8PIN - chains D and B of the 7 polymer chains in the assembly; structure by X-ray diffraction, 3.19 A resolution.

# Chain D (and B)
Protein: D-3-phosphoglycerate dehydrogenase 2
Organism: Saccharomyces cerevisiae
Notes: EC 1.1.1.95, 1.1.1.399; chain B of this document is another copy of the same molecule, construct and numbering; everything in this record applies to it too
Reference sequence: P40510 (SER33_YEAST); residues 46-469 here = UniProt positions 46-469
Chain sequence (424 residues; row label = number of the first residue in the row):
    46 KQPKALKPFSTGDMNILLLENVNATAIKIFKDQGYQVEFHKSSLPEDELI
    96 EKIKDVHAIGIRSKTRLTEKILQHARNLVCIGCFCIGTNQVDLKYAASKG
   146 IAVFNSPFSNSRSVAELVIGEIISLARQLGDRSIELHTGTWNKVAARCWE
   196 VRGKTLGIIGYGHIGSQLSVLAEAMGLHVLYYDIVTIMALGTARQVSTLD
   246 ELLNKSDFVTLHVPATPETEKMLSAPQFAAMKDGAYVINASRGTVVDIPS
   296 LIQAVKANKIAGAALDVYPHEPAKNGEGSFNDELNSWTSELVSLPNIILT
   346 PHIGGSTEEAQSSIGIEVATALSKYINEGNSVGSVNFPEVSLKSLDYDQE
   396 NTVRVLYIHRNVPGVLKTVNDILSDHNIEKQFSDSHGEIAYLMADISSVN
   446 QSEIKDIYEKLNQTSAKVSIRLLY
Not modelled in the structure: 46-47 (chain B: 101-102)
Curated features (UniProtKB/Swiss-Prot):
  - active site: Arg287, Glu316, His347 (Proton donor)
  - binding site (NAD(+)): His208, Ile209, Asp228, Ala285 to Arg287, Asp311, His347 to Gly350
Ligand contacts:
  - NAD (nicotinamide-adenine-dinucleotide): Phe153, Asn155, Val159, Ile204, Gly205, Tyr206, Gly207, His208, Ile209, Gly210, Tyr227, Asp228, Ile229, Val230, Ile232, His257, Val258, Pro259, Thr261, Glu263, Thr264, Met267, Ala285, Ser286, Arg287, Asp311, Val312, His347, Ile348, Gly349, Gly350
  - hydrogenphosphate ion (PI): His404, Asn406, Val407, Pro408, Gly409, Val410, Leu411

# Chain D / chain B interface
Residue-residue contacts (112; chain D residue first):
  Arg157(D) with Glu195(B); Arg197(B); Met220(B), hydrogen bond (side chain-backbone)
  Ser158(D) with Arg172(B), hydrogen bond (backbone-side chain); Glu195(B), hydrogen bond
  Glu161(D) with Ile168(B); Glu195(B); Val196(B), hydrogen bond (side chain-backbone); Arg197(B), hydrogen bond (side chain-backbone)
  Leu162(D) with Arg172(B)
  Ile164(D) with Ile168(B), hydrophobic
  Gly165(D) with Ile168(B)
  Ile168(D) with Glu161(B); Gly165(B)
  Arg172(D) with Ser158(B), hydrogen bond (side chain-backbone); Leu162(B); Ile348(B), hydrogen bond (side chain-backbone); Gly349(B), hydrogen bond (side chain-backbone); Thr352(B)
  Leu174(D) with Leu162(B), hydrophobic; Ile348(B), hydrophobic
  Arg177(D) with Leu344(B); Pro346(B)
  Ser178(D) with Ile342(B); Ile343(B); Leu344(B), hydrogen bond (side chain-backbone)
  Ile179(D) with Ile179(B), hydrophobic
  Leu181(D) with Phe325(B), hydrophobic; Leu344(B), hydrophobic; Pro346(B), hydrophobic
  His182(D) with Val337(B); Ile342(B), hydrogen bond (side chain-backbone); Leu344(B)
  Gly184(D) with Glu322(B); Gly323(B); Ser324(B), hydrogen bond (backbone-backbone); Phe325(B), hydrogen bond (backbone-backbone)
  Thr185(D) with Gly321(B); Glu322(B)
  Trp186(D) with Tyr313(B), hydrophobic; Glu316(B); Pro317(B); Asn320(B); Gly321(B), hydrogen bond (backbone-backbone); Ser324(B); Phe325(B), hydrophobic; Pro346(B)
  Asn187(D) with Asn320(B); Pro346(B)
  Lys188(D) with Asn320(B), hydrogen bond (backbone-side chain); Pro346(B); His347(B); Ser351(B)
  Ala190(D) with Ser351(B); Glu353(B)
  Arg192(D) with Glu353(B)
  Cys193(D) with Ser351(B); Thr352(B); Glu353(B), hydrogen bond (backbone-backbone)
  Trp194(D) with Glu353(B); Glu354(B)
  Glu195(D) with Arg157(B); Ser158(B), hydrogen bond; Glu161(B); Thr352(B); Glu354(B), hydrogen bond (backbone-side chain)
  Val196(D) with Glu161(B), hydrogen bond (backbone-side chain)
  Arg197(D) with Arg157(B); Glu161(B), hydrogen bond (backbone-side chain)
  Gln212(D) with Arg197(B)
  Leu216(D) with Met220(B), hydrophobic
  Ala219(D) with Ala219(B), hydrophobic
  Met220(D) with Arg157(B), hydrogen bond (backbone-side chain); Glu161(B); Ile164(B), hydrophobic; Leu216(B), hydrophobic; Met220(B), hydrophobic
  Tyr313(D) with Trp186(B), hydrophobic
  Pro317(D) with Trp186(B)
  Asn320(D) with Trp186(B); Lys188(B)
  Gly321(D) with Thr185(B); Trp186(B), hydrogen bond (backbone-backbone)
  Glu322(D) with Gly184(B); Thr185(B)
  Gly323(D) with Gly184(B)
  Ser324(D) with Gly184(B)
  Phe325(D) with Leu181(B); Gly184(B), hydrogen bond (backbone-backbone)
  Val337(D) with His182(B)
  Ile342(D) with His182(B), hydrogen bond (backbone-side chain)
  Leu344(D) with Ser178(B); Leu181(B), hydrophobic; His182(B)
  Pro346(D) with Trp186(B), hydrophobic; Lys188(B)
  His347(D) with Trp186(B)
  Ile348(D) with Arg172(B), hydrogen bond (backbone-side chain)
  Gly349(D) with Arg172(B), hydrogen bond (backbone-side chain)
  Gly350(D) with Arg172(B)
  Ser351(D) with Arg172(B); Ala190(B); Cys193(B)
  Thr352(D) with Arg172(B); Cys193(B); Trp194(B); Glu195(B)
  Glu353(D) with Cys193(B), hydrogen bond (backbone-backbone); Trp194(B)
  Glu354(D) with Trp194(B); Glu195(B), hydrogen bond (side chain-backbone); Lys199(B), salt bridge
Interface residues without a listed pair, chain D (56 interface residues in all): Val159, Thr183, Val189, Gly221, Glu316, Lys319
Interface residues without a listed pair, chain B (54 interface residues in all): Arg177, Asn187, Val189, Ala191, Arg192, Lys319, Thr345

# Overview
Chain D and chain B form an interface of 56 and 54 residues respectively, with 27 hydrogen bonds and 1 salt
bridge. Polar contacts include Glu354(D)-Lys199(B), Arg157(D)-Met220(B) and Ser158(D)-Arg172(B). Bound to
chain D: NAD and hydrogenphosphate ion.
Chain D and chain B are both D-3-phosphoglycerate dehydrogenase 2 (Saccharomyces cerevisiae); the structure,
Crystal structure of Ser33, was determined by X-ray diffraction.
